5ODP - chains A and O of the 7 polymer chains in the assembly; structure by X-ray diffraction, 2.54 A resolution.

[Chain A]
Name: Single-stranded DNA-binding protein
Source organism: Salinibacter ruber (strain DSM 13855 / M31)
Reference sequence: Q2S565 (Q2S565_SALRD); residue numbers follow UniProt; this construct covers 1-168
Amino-acid sequence (196 residues; row label = number of the first residue in the row; numbers below 1 keep their minus sign (Met-27 is residue -27)):
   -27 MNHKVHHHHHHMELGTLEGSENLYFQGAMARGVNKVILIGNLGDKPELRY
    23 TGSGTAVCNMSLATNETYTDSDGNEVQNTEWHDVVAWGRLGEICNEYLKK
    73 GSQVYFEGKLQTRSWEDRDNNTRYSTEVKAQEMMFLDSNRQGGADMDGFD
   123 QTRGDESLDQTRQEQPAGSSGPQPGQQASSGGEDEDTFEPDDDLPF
Disordered / not traced: -27 to 2, 87-96, 112-168
Sequence notes: initiating methionine (-27); expression tag (-26 to 0); engineered mutation Lys17 (Asp in Q2S565), Lys71 (Asp in Q2S565)

[Chain O]
Molecule: 10-nt DNA strand
Sequence (10 nucleotides; row label = number of the first residue in the row):
     1 TTTTTTTTTT
Disordered / not traced: 5-10

[How chain A and chain O interact]
Contacting residue pairs (15; chain A residue first):
  Thr23(A) - DT4(O)  phosphate contact
  Gly24(A) - DT4(O)  hydrogen bond to the phosphate
  Thr27(A) - DT2(O)  base contact
  Val29(A) - DT3(O)  base contact
  Asn31(A) - DT3(O)  hydrogen bond to the base
  Val57(A) - DT3(O)  base contact
  Trp59(A) - DT2(O)  stacking on the base
  Trp59(A) - DT3(O)  phosphate contact
  Lys81(A) - DT1(O)  salt bridge to the phosphate
  Gln83(A) - DT1(O)  phosphate contact
  Arg85(A) - DT2(O)  salt bridge to the phosphate
  Arg85(A) - DT3(O)  base contact
  Glu99(A) - DT3(O)  base contact
  Lys101(A) - DT1(O)  salt bridge to the phosphate
  Lys101(A) - DT2(O)  base contact
Interface residues without a listed pair, chain A (13 interface residues in all): Tyr22

[Summary]
13 residues of chain A and 4 residues of chain O are in contact, with 2 hydrogen bonds, 3 salt bridges and 1
aromatic stacking contact. Among the polar pairs are Asn31(A)-DT3(O), Gly24(A)-DT4(O) and Lys81(A)-DT1(O).
Chain A is Single-stranded DNA-binding protein (Salinibacter ruber (strain DSM 13855 / M31)) and chain O is a
10-nt DNA strand; the structure, Salinibacter ruber Single-Strand Binding protein D17K D71K mutant, was
determined by X-ray diffraction.
